Entry 8JMJ (X-ray diffraction, 2.57 A resolution); this record covers chains D and E of the 10 polymer chains in the assembly.

Chain D:
Protein: SpoOJ regulator (Soj)
From: Helicobacter pylori 26695
Reference sequence: O25759 (O25759_HELPY); numbering as in UniProt (aligned over 1-264)
Amino-acid sequence (264 residues; each row starts with the number of its first residue):
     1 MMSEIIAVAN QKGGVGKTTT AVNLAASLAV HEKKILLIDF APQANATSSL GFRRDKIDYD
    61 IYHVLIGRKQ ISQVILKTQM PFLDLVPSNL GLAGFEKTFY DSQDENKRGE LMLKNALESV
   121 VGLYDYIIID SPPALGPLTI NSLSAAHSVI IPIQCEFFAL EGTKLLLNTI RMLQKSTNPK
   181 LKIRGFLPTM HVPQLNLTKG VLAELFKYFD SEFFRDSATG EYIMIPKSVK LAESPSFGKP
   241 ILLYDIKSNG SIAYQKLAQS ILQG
Differences from the reference sequence: engineered mutation Ala41 (Asp in O25759)
Metal / ion sites: Mg2+: Thr18 (together with ATP)
Residues lining bound ligands:
  - ATP (adenosine-5'-triphosphate), molecule 1: Lys12, Gly13, Gln154, Glu156, Phe158
  - ATP, molecule 2: Gly13, Gly14, Val15, Gly16, Lys17, Thr18, Thr19, Asn45, Pro133, Met190, Ile225, Pro226, Lys227, Ser228, Val229, Leu231, Ala232
From the paper describing this entry:
  - binding site for the 24-nt DNA strand (chain E): Lys199, Lys227, Lys230, Lys247

Chain E:
Molecule: 24-nt DNA strand
Sequence (24 nucleotides; numbered 1 to 24; the number before each row is that of its first residue):
     1 TCCCTGTTTC ACGTGGAACA CCCT

Interface between chain D and chain E:
Pairs across the interface - 4 pairs, chain D then chain E:
  Gln194(D) - DG15(E)  sugar contact
  Lys227(D) - DA17(E)  phosphate contact
  Ser228(D) - DA17(E)  phosphate contact
  Val229(D) - DA17(E)  hydrogen bond to the phosphate
Other interface residues (no listed pair), chain D (5 interface residues in all): Lys230
Other interface residues (no listed pair), chain E (4 interface residues in all): DG16, DA18

Overview:
Chain D and chain E form an interface of 5 and 4 residues respectively, with 1 hydrogen bond. The
hydrogen-bonded pair is Val229(D)-DA17(E). Bound to chain D: ATP. From the paper: a binding site for the 24-nt
DNA strand (chain E) at Lys199(D), Lys227(D) and Lys230(D) among others.
Here chain D is SpoOJ regulator (Soj) (Helicobacter pylori 26695) and chain E is a 24-nt DNA strand. Entry
8JMJ (Structure of Helicobacter pylori Soj-DNA-Spo0J complex) was determined by X-ray diffraction together
with 8JMK and 8JML from the same study.
